5DQT - chains D and H of the 8 polymer chains in the assembly; structure by X-ray diffraction, 3.10 A resolution.

# Chain D
Molecule: CRISPR-associated endonuclease Cas1
Source organism: Escherichia coli K12
Notes: EC 3.1.-.-
UniProt: Q46896 (CAS1_ECOLI); residue numbers follow UniProt; this construct covers 1-305
Chain sequence (305 residues; numbered 1 to 305; the number before each row is that of its first residue):
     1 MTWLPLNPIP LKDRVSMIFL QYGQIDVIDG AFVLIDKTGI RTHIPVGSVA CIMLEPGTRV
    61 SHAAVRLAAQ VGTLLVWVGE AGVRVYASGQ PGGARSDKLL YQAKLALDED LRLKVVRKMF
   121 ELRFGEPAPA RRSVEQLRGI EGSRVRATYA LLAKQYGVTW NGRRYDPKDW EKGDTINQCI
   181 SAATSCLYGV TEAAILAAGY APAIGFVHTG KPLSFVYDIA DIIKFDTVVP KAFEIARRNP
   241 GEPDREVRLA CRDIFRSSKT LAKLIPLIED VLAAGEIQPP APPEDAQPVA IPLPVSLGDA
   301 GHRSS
Unresolved in the structure: 1-14, 162-170, 240-242, 282-305
Curated features (UniProtKB/Swiss-Prot):
  - binding site (Mg(2+)): Glu141, His208, Asp221

# Chain H
Molecule: 33-nt DNA strand
Sequence (33 nucleotides; each row starts with the number of its first residue):
     1 TTTTTTGCAT CGACTCAACT CAGCTACGTT TTT

# Chain D / chain H interface
Contacting residue pairs - 12 pairs, chain D then chain H:
  Tyr22(D) - DT5(H)  base contact
  Tyr22(D) - DT6(H)  base contact
  Gly23(D) - DT6(H)  sugar contact
  Asp36(D) - DT5(H)  phosphate contact
  Asp36(D) - DT6(H)  phosphate contact
  Lys37(D) - DT6(H)  hydrogen bond to the phosphate
  Thr38(D) - DT5(H)  sugar contact
  Arg41(D) - DT3(H)  sugar contact
  Arg41(D) - DT5(H)  sugar contact
  Gly57(D) - DT6(H)  base contact
  Gly57(D) - DG7(H)  sugar contact
  Arg59(D) - DG7(H)  salt bridge to the phosphate
Also at the interface, not in a pair above, chain H (6 interface residues in all): DT4, DC8

# Overview
8 residues of chain D and 6 residues of chain H are in contact, with 1 hydrogen bond and 1 salt bridge. Polar
contacts include Lys37(D)-DT6(H) and Arg59(D)-DG7(H). UniProt lists 3 Mg2+-binding residues on chain D.
Chain D is CRISPR-associated endonuclease Cas1 (Escherichia coli K12) and chain H is a 33-nt DNA strand; the
structure, Crystal Structure of Cas-DNA-22 complex, was determined by X-ray diffraction, deposited together
with 5DLJ, 5DQU and 5DQZ.
